PDB entry 3J46 | electron microscopy, 10.10 A resolution (very low resolution: no residue pairs are listed; an interface is given only as per-side residue counts) | chains y and n of the 14 polymer chains in the assembly

[Chain y]
Name: Protein translocase subunit SecY
From: Escherichia coli
UniProtKB: P0AGA2 (SECY_ECOLI); numbering as in UniProt (aligned over 6-440)
Chain sequence (437 residues; each row starts with the number of its first residue):
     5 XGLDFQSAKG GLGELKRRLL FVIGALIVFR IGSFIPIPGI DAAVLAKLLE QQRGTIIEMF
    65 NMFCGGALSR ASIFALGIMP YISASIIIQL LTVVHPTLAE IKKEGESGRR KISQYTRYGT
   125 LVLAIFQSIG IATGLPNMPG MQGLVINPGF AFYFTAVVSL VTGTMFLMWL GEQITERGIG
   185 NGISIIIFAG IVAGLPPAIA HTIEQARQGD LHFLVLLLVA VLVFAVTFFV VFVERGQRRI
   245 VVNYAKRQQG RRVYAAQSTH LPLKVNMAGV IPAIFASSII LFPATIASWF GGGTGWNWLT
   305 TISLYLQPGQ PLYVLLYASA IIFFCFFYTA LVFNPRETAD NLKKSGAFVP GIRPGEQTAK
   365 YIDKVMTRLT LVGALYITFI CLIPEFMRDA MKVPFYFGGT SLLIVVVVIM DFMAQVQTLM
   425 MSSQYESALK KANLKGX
Modified residues: ACE (acetyl group) at position 5; NH2 (amino group) at position 441
Construct notes: acetylation (5); engineered mutation C68 (Ser in P0AGA2); amidation (441)
UniProt features mapped onto this chain:
  - mutagenesis: P40 (P40S: In secY100; temperature-sensitive), I60 to R74 (Some loss of viability, supports protein translocation; strongly suppresses defective and missing signal sequences; transient transmembrane channels open), N65 to G70 (Grows almost as well as wild-type, supports protein translocation; strongly suppresses defective and missing signal sequences; transient transmembrane channels open), F67 (F67C: In prlA3; altered signal sequence interaction, transient channel opening and closing in presence of oxidant; massive ion flux when cross-linked to SecE C-120 mutation), G167 (G167E: In secY100; temperature-sensitive), G240 (G240D: In secY24; temperature-sensitive at 42 degrees Celsius, impairs interaction with SecE even at 30 degrees in vitro), S282 (S282R: In prlA401; altered signal sequence interaction, transient transmembrane channels open), F286 (F286Y: In prlA4-1; altered signal sequence interaction), P287 (P287L: In secY161; altered signal sequence interaction), I290 (I290T: In secY121; altered signal sequence interaction), R357 (R357H: In secY39; cold-sensitive), A363 (A363S: In secY40; cold-sensitive), 1 further mutagenesis entry in UniProt

[Chain n]
Name: NC100
From: Escherichia coli
Chain sequence (101 residues; numbered 0 to 100; the number before each row is that of its first residue; numbering starts at 0):
     0 XAKKIWLALA GLVLAFSASC AQYEDGSSGE LERQHTFALH QRSISGDGDS PHSYHSLPEG
    60 VKMTKYLQEQ KLAVAAVAAQ ADLELFSTPV WISQAQGIRA G
Modified residues: ACE (acetyl group) at position 0

[Chain y / chain n interface]
At this resolution (10 A) residue pairs are not listed: 78 residues of chain y and 63 of chain n lie at the interface.
Disulfides between the chains: C68(y)-C19(n)
The authors on this interface:
  - interface residues, chain n: A1(n)

[In short]
78 residues of chain y face 63 of chain n across their interface. UniProt lists 15 mutagenesis sites on chain
y. The paper reports the interface residue A1(n).
Here chain y is Protein translocase subunit SecY and chain n is NC100, both from Escherichia coli. Entry 3J46
(Structure of the SecY protein translocation channel in action) was determined by electron microscopy,
deposited together with 3J45.
